7CUT - chains A and B; structure by X-ray diffraction, 1.82 A resolution.

# Chain A
Protein: 3C protein
Organism: Severe acute respiratory syndrome coronavirus 2
Notes: EC 3.4.22.69
UniProtKB: P0DTD1 (R1AB_SARS2); residues 1-306 here correspond to UniProt positions 3264-3569 (UniProt number = residue number + 3263)
Amino-acid sequence (306 residues; each row starts with the number of its first residue):
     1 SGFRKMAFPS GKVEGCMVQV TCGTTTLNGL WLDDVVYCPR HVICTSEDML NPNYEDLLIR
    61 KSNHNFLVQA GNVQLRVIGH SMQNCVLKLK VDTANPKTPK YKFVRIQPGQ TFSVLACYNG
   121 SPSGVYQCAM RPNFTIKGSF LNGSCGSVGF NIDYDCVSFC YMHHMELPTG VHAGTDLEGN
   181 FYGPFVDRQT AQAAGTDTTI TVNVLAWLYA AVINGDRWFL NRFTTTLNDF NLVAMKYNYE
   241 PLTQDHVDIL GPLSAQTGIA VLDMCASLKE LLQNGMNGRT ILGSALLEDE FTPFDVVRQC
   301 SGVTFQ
Unresolved in the structure: 302-306
UniProt features mapped onto this chain:
  - active site: His-41 (For 3CL-PRO activity), Cys-145 (Nucleophile)
  - site: Gln-306 (Cleavage)
  - cross-link (Glycyl lysine isopeptide (Lys-Gly)): Lys-5 (interchain with G-Cter in ubiquitin), Lys-90 (interchain with G-Cter in ubiquitin)
What the authors report for this chain:
  - binding site for Z-VAD(OMe)-FMK (chain B): Cys-145

# Chain B
Protein: Z-VAD(OMe)-FMK
Amino-acid sequence (5 residues; row label = number of the first residue in the row):
     1 XVAXX
Modified / non-standard residues: PHQ (benzyl chlorocarbonate) at position 1; FL6 ((2S)-2-azanyl-4-methoxy-4-oxidanylidene-butanoic acid) at position 4; CF0 (fluoromethane) at position 5

# Interface between chain A and chain B
Contacting residue pairs - 22 pairs, chain A then chain B:
  His-41(A) / PHQ_1(B)
  His-41(A) / Ala-3(B)
  Met-49(A) / PHQ_1(B)
  Phe-140(A) / FL6_4(B)
  Asn-142(A) / FL6_4(B)
  Gly-143(A) / FL6_4(B)  hydrogen bond (backbone-backbone)
  Ser-144(A) / FL6_4(B)
  Cys-145(A) / Ala-3(B)
  Cys-145(A) / FL6_4(B)  hydrogen bond (side chain-backbone)
  Cys-145(A) / CF0_5(B)  covalent bond
  His-163(A) / FL6_4(B)
  His-163(A) / CF0_5(B)
  His-164(A) / Ala-3(B)
  His-164(A) / CF0_5(B)
  Met-165(A) / PHQ_1(B)
  Met-165(A) / Val-2(B)
  Glu-166(A) / PHQ_1(B)
  Glu-166(A) / Val-2(B)  hydrogen bond (backbone-backbone)
  Glu-166(A) / FL6_4(B)
  Asp-187(A) / PHQ_1(B)
  Arg-188(A) / PHQ_1(B)
  Gln-189(A) / PHQ_1(B)
Other interface residues (no listed pair), chain A (19 interface residues in all): Tyr-54, Leu-141, His-172, Val-186, Gln-192

# In short
Chain A and chain B form an interface of 19 and 5 residues respectively; the contacts include 1 covalent bond
and 3 hydrogen bonds. Polar contacts include Cys-145(A)/FL6_4(B), Gly-143(A)/FL6_4(B) and Glu-166(A)/Val-2(B).
UniProt lists active-site residues His-41(A) and Cys-145(A) on chain A. The paper reports a binding site for
Z-VAD(OMe)-FMK (chain B) at Cys-145(A).
Chain A is 3C protein (Severe acute respiratory syndrome coronavirus 2) and chain B is Z-VAD(OMe)-FMK; the
structure, Crystal structure of the SARS-CoV-2 (COVID-19) main protease in complex with Z-VAD-FMK, was
determined by X-ray diffraction (same publication as 7CUU).
